PDB entry 6FVU | electron microscopy, 4.50 A resolution (low resolution: residue-level contacts below are approximate; hydrogen-bond / salt-bridge calls are withheld) | chains H and M of the 47 polymer chains in the assembly

[Chain H]
Name: 26S proteasome regulatory subunit 7 homolog
From: Saccharomyces cerevisiae (strain ATCC 204508 / S288c)
UniProt: P33299 (PRS7_YEAST); residue numbers follow UniProt; this construct covers 42-467
Chain sequence (426 residues; each row starts with the number of its first residue):
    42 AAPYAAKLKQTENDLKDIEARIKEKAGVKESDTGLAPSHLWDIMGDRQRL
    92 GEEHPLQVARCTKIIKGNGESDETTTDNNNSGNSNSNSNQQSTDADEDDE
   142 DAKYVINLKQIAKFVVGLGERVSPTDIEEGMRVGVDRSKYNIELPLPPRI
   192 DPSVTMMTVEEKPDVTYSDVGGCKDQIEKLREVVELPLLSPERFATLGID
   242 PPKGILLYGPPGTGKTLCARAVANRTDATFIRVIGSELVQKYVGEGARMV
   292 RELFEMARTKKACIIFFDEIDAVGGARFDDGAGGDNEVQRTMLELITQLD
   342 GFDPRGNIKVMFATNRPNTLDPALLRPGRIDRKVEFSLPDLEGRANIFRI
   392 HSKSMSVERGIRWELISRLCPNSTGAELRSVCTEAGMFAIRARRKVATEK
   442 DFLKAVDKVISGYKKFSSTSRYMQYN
Small-molecule neighbours:
  - ATP (adenosine-5'-triphosphate), molecule 1: Val-211, Gly-212, Gly-213, Cys-214, Lys-215, Pro-252, Gly-253, Thr-254, Gly-255, Lys-256, Thr-257, Leu-258, Arg-261, Asn-356, Ile-388, His-392, Gly-416, Ala-417, Arg-420
  - ATP, molecule 2: Asp-341, Ala-364, Arg-367, Arg-370
UniProt features mapped onto this chain:
  - binding site (ATP): Gly-250 to Thr-257
  - modified residue (Phosphoserine): Ser-164, Ser-231

[Chain M]
Name: 26S proteasome regulatory subunit 6A
From: Saccharomyces cerevisiae (strain ATCC 204508 / S288c)
UniProt: P33297 (PRS6A_YEAST); numbering as in UniProt (aligned over 14-434)
Chain sequence (421 residues; row label = number of the first residue in the row):
    14 GDDELDQEILNLSTQELQTRAKLLDNEIRIFRSELQRLSHENNVMLEKIK
    64 DNKEKIKNNRQLPYLVANVVEVMDMNEIEDKENSESTTQGGNVNLDNTAV
   114 GKAAVVKTSSRQTVFLPMVGLVDPDKLKPNDLVGVNKDSYLILDTLPSEF
   164 DSRVKAMEVDEKPTETYSDVGGLDKQIEELVEAIVLPMKRADKFKDMGIR
   214 APKGALMYGPPGTGKTLLARACAAQTNATFLKLAAPQLVQMYIGEGAKLV
   264 RDAFALAKEKAPTIIFIDELDAIGTKRFDSEKSGDREVQRTMLELLNQLD
   314 GFSSDDRVKVLAATNRVDVLDPALLRSGRLDRKIEFPLPSEDSRAQILQI
   364 HSRKMTTDDDINWQELARSTDEFNGAQLKAVTVEAGMIALRNGQSSVKHE
   414 DFVEGISEVQARKSKSVSFYA
Small-molecule neighbours:
  - ATP (adenosine-5'-triphosphate), molecule 1: Asp-182, Val-183, Gly-184, Gly-185, Leu-186, Pro-223, Pro-224, Gly-225, Thr-226, Gly-227, Lys-228, Thr-229, Leu-230, Asn-328, Ile-360, Ile-363, His-364, Gly-388, Ala-389, Lys-392
  - ATP, molecule 2: Asp-313, Ala-336, Arg-339, Arg-342
UniProt features mapped onto this chain:
  - binding site (ATP): Gly-222 to Thr-229
  - modified residue: Tyr-180 (Phosphotyrosine)

[Interface between chain H and chain M]
Residue-residue contacts (127; chain H residue first):
  Arg-101(H) / Ser-165(M)
  Cys-102(H) / Ser-165(M)
  Thr-103(H) / Phe-163(M)
  Thr-103(H) / Lys-168(M)
  Lys-104(H) / Pro-160(M)
  Lys-104(H) / Ser-161(M)
  Lys-104(H) / Phe-163(M)
  Ser-112(H) / Thr-158(M)
  Asp-113(H) / Arg-73(M)
  Asp-113(H) / Tyr-77(M)
  Asp-113(H) / Asp-157(M)
  Thr-115(H) / Arg-73(M)
  Thr-115(H) / Lys-139(M)
  Thr-115(H) / Thr-158(M)
  Thr-116(H) / Arg-73(M)
  Thr-116(H) / Leu-134(M)
  Asp-118(H) / Lys-139(M)
  Asn-119(H) / Lys-139(M)
  Asn-120(H) / Thr-158(M)
  Asn-120(H) / Leu-159(M)
  Asn-120(H) / Pro-160(M)
  Asn-121(H) / Asp-138(M)
  Asn-121(H) / Lys-139(M)
  Asn-121(H) / Asp-144(M)
  Asn-121(H) / Thr-158(M)
  Gln-132(H) / Lys-66(M)
  Thr-134(H) / Ile-62(M)
  Asp-135(H) / Leu-59(M)
  Asp-135(H) / Ile-62(M)
  Asp-135(H) / Lys-63(M)
  Asp-135(H) / Lys-66(M)
  Asp-137(H) / Lys-66(M)
  Asp-139(H) / Lys-66(M)
  Asp-139(H) / Lys-70(M)
  Glu-141(H) / Leu-75(M)
  Lys-144(H) / Arg-73(M)
  Ile-152(H) / Ser-122(M)
  Ile-152(H) / Arg-124(M)
  Ala-153(H) / Ser-122(M)
  Lys-154(H) / Leu-78(M)
  Lys-154(H) / Val-79(M)
  Lys-154(H) / Ser-122(M)
  Lys-154(H) / Glu-162(M)
  Phe-155(H) / Tyr-77(M)
  Phe-155(H) / Leu-78(M)
  Phe-155(H) / Val-79(M)
  Val-156(H) / Leu-75(M)
  Val-156(H) / Pro-76(M)
  Val-156(H) / Tyr-77(M)
  Val-156(H) / Val-79(M)
  Glu-170(H) / Lys-168(M)
  Gly-171(H) / Ser-165(M)
  Tyr-181(H) / Leu-75(M)
  Tyr-181(H) / Pro-76(M)
  Asn-182(H) / Leu-75(M)
  Lys-220(H) / Arg-404(M)
  Glu-223(H) / Met-400(M)
  Glu-223(H) / Leu-403(M)
  Arg-234(H) / Leu-403(M)
  Arg-234(H) / Gln-407(M)
  Thr-237(H) / Ser-408(M)
  Leu-238(H) / Met-368(M)
  Leu-238(H) / Thr-369(M)
  Leu-238(H) / Gly-399(M)
  Leu-238(H) / Ala-402(M)
  Leu-238(H) / Leu-403(M)
  Gly-239(H) / Lys-367(M)
  Gly-239(H) / Met-368(M)
  Ile-240(H) / Lys-367(M)
  Ile-240(H) / Met-368(M)
  Ile-240(H) / Met-400(M)
  Asp-241(H) / Lys-367(M)
  Asp-241(H) / Val-396(M)
  Pro-243(H) / Met-400(M)
  Tyr-249(H) / Lys-426(M)
  Tyr-283(H) / Met-254(M)
  Val-284(H) / Gln-253(M)
  Val-284(H) / Met-254(M)
  Val-284(H) / Gly-297(M)
  Val-284(H) / Glu-300(M)
  Gly-285(H) / Met-254(M)
  Glu-286(H) / Met-254(M)
  Ala-288(H) / Pro-249(M)
  Arg-292(H) / Gln-250(M)
  Arg-318(H) / Asp-284(M)
  Arg-318(H) / Asn-328(M)
  Arg-318(H) / Arg-329(M)
  Phe-319(H) / Arg-329(M)
  Asp-320(H) / Val-332(M)
  Gly-322(H) / Arg-290(M)
  Gly-322(H) / Asp-292(M)
  Ala-323(H) / Arg-290(M)
  Ala-323(H) / Glu-294(M)
  Gly-324(H) / Arg-290(M)
  Gly-324(H) / Ser-296(M)
  Asn-327(H) / Arg-290(M)
  Glu-328(H) / Ser-296(M)
  Glu-328(H) / Gly-297(M)
  Glu-328(H) / Asp-298(M)
  Arg-331(H) / Asp-284(M)
  Arg-331(H) / Ala-285(M)
  Arg-331(H) / Thr-288(M)
  Leu-334(H) / Ala-285(M)
  Glu-335(H) / Pro-249(M)
  Ile-337(H) / Asn-328(M)
  Thr-338(H) / Asp-281(M)
  Thr-338(H) / Glu-282(M)
  Asp-341(H) / Thr-229(M)
  Gly-342(H) / Thr-229(M)
  Gly-342(H) / Arg-233(M)
  Phe-343(H) / Lys-175(M)
  Phe-343(H) / Thr-229(M)
  Phe-343(H) / Arg-233(M)
  Phe-343(H) / Phe-279(M)
  Phe-343(H) / Asp-281(M)
  Asp-344(H) / Arg-233(M)
  Arg-367(H) / Gly-225(M)
  Arg-367(H) / Ala-389(M)
  Pro-368(H) / Ala-389(M)
  Pro-368(H) / Gln-390(M)
  Pro-368(H) / Ala-393(M)
  Pro-368(H) / Gln-423(M)
  Gly-369(H) / Ala-389(M)
  Arg-373(H) / Glu-421(M)
  Lys-374(H) / Gln-423(M)
  Lys-374(H) / Ala-424(M)
  Lys-374(H) / Lys-426(M)
Also at the interface, not in a pair above, chain H (77 interface residues in all): Ile-106, Glu-114, Val-146, Gln-151, Gly-158, Lys-180, Arg-190, Leu-227, Phe-235, Pro-363, Ala-364
Also at the interface, not in a pair above, chain M (83 interface residues in all): Gln-74, Lys-150, Arg-166, Pro-224, Lys-245, Leu-246, Ala-247, Val-252, Lys-289, Val-301, Asn-387, Thr-395, Glu-397, Val-410, Val-422

[In short]
77 residues of chain H and 83 residues of chain M are in contact. One ATP molecule is bound between chain H
and chain M. Chain H binds ATP. Bound to chain M: ATP.
Chain H is 26S proteasome regulatory subunit 7 homolog and chain M is 26S proteasome regulatory subunit 6A,
both from Saccharomyces cerevisiae (strain ATCC 204508 / S288c); the structure, 26S proteasome, s2 state, was
determined by electron microscopy together with 6FVW, 6FVT, 6FVV, 6FVX and 6FVY from the same study.
